6O1M - chains C and P of the 18 polymer chains in the assembly; structure by electron microscopy, 3.15 A resolution.

# Chain C
Molecule: RNA-binding protein Hfq
Source organism: Pseudomonas aeruginosa (strain ATCC 15692 / DSM 22644 / CIP 104116 / JCM 14847 / LMG 12228 / 1C / PRS 101 / PAO1)
UniProt: Q9HUM0 (HFQ_PSEAE); numbering as in UniProt (aligned over 5-71)
Chain sequence (67 residues; row label = number of the first residue in the row):
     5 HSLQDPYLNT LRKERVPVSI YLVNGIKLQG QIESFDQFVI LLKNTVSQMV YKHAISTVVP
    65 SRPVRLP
Unresolved in the structure: 70-71

# Chain P
Molecule: 18-nt RNA strand
Sequence (18 nucleotides; row label = number of the first residue in the row):
     1 AAAAAUAACA ACAAGAGG

# How chain C and chain P interact
Residue-residue contacts (16):
  Tyr25(C) with A5(P), stacking on the base
  Leu26(C) with A8(P), base contact
  Gly29(C) with A5(P), sugar contact; U6(P), sugar contact
  Ile30(C) with A7(P), phosphate contact; A8(P), sugar contact
  Lys31(C) with A7(P), salt bridge to the phosphate
  Leu32(C) with A7(P), base contact
  Gln33(C) with A7(P), hydrogen bond to the base
  Leu46(C) with A7(P), base contact
  Asn48(C) with A7(P), hydrogen bond to the base
  Gln52(C) with A7(P), hydrogen bond to the base; A8(P), base contact
  Ser60(C) with A5(P), base contact
  Thr61(C) with A5(P), hydrogen bond to the base
  Val63(C) with A5(P), base contact

# In short
13 residues of chain C face 4 of chain P across their interface, with 4 hydrogen bonds, 1 salt bridge and 1
aromatic stacking contact. Among the polar pairs are Gln33(C)-A7(P), Asn48(C)-A7(P) and Gln52(C)-A7(P).
Here chain C is RNA-binding protein Hfq (Pseudomonas aeruginosa (strain ATCC 15692 / DSM 22644 / CIP 104116 /
JCM 14847 / LMG 12228 / 1C / PRS 101 / PAO1)) and chain P is an 18-nt RNA strand. Entry 6O1M (Architectural
principles for Hfq/Crc-mediated regulation of gene expression. Hfq-Crc-amiE 2:4:2 complex) was determined by
electron microscopy, deposited together with 6O1K and 6O1L.
